PDB entry 2GE5 | X-ray diffraction, 2.40 A resolution | chains A and B of the 4 polymer chains in the assembly

Chain A (and B):
Protein: Type II restriction enzyme EcoRV
Organism: Escherichia coli
Notes: EC 3.1.21.4; chain B of this document is another copy of the same molecule, construct and numbering; everything in this record applies to it too
Reference sequence: P04390 (T2E5_ECOLI); residues 2-220 here correspond to UniProt positions 1-219 (UniProt number = residue number - 1)
Chain sequence (219 residues; row label = number of the first residue in the row):
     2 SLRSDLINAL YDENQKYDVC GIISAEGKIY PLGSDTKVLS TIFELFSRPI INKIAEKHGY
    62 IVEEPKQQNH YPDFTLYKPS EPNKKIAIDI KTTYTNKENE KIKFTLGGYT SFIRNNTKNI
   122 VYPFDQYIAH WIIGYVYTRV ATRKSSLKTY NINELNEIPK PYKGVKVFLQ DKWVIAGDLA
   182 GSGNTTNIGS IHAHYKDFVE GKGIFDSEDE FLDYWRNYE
Bound ions: Ca2+: Asp74, Asp90 (shared with 1 residue of chain C)
From the paper describing this entry:
  - Ca2+ coordination: Asp74, Asp90
  - catalytic residues: Asp74, Asp90

Interface between chain A and chain B:
Contacting residue pairs - 76 pairs, chain A then chain B:
  Asn15(A) - Lys29(B)
  Asn15(A) - Tyr31(B)  hydrogen bond (backbone-side chain)
  Gln16(A) - Lys29(B)
  Lys17(A) - Glu27(B)
  Asp19(A) - Ser25(B)
  Asp19(A) - Ala26(B)  hydrogen bond (backbone-backbone)
  Asp19(A) - Glu27(B)
  Val20(A) - Ile24(B)
  Cys21(A) - Ile24(B)  hydrogen bond (backbone-backbone)
  Cys21(A) - Ser25(B)
  Cys21(A) - Ala26(B)  hydrogen bond (side chain-backbone)
  Gly22(A) - Ile23(B)
  Gly22(A) - Ile24(B)  hydrogen bond (backbone-backbone)
  Ile23(A) - Val20(B)  hydrophobic
  Ile23(A) - Gly22(B)
  Ile23(A) - Ile23(B)  hydrophobic
  Ile23(A) - Ile43(B)
  Ile24(A) - Val20(B)
  Ile24(A) - Cys21(B)  hydrogen bond (backbone-backbone)
  Ile24(A) - Gly22(B)  hydrogen bond (backbone-backbone)
  Ser25(A) - Asp19(B)
  Ser25(A) - Val20(B)
  Ser25(A) - Cys21(B)
  Ser25(A) - Leu156(B)
  Ala26(A) - Asp19(B)  hydrogen bond (backbone-backbone)
  Ala26(A) - Cys21(B)  hydrogen bond (backbone-side chain)
  Ala26(A) - Leu156(B)
  Ala26(A) - Asn157(B)
  Glu27(A) - Lys17(B)
  Glu27(A) - Tyr18(B)
  Glu27(A) - Asp19(B)  hydrogen bond (side chain-backbone)
  Gly28(A) - Leu156(B)
  Lys29(A) - Glu14(B)
  Lys29(A) - Tyr18(B)  hydrogen bond
  Tyr31(A) - Glu14(B)  hydrogen bond
  Tyr31(A) - Tyr18(B)
  Tyr31(A) - Phe47(B)
  Tyr31(A) - Pro50(B)  hydrophobic
  Pro32(A) - Leu46(B)
  Leu33(A) - Leu46(B)  hydrophobic
  Gly34(A) - Leu46(B)
  Asp36(A) - Gln69(B)
  Thr37(A) - Gln69(B)
  Lys38(A) - Ser41(B)  hydrogen bond
  Lys38(A) - Thr42(B)
  Val39(A) - Thr42(B)
  Thr42(A) - Lys38(B)  hydrogen bond (side chain-backbone)
  Thr42(A) - Val39(B)
  Thr42(A) - Thr42(B)  hydrogen bond
  Ile43(A) - Ile23(B)
  Leu46(A) - Ile23(B)  hydrophobic
  Leu46(A) - Gly34(B)
  Leu46(A) - Val39(B)  hydrophobic
  Phe47(A) - Tyr31(B)
  Arg49(A) - Leu33(B)  hydrogen bond (side chain-backbone)
  Arg49(A) - Gly34(B)
  Pro50(A) - Tyr31(B)  hydrophobic
  Pro50(A) - Leu148(B)
  Pro50(A) - Thr150(B)
  Asn53(A) - Leu148(B)
  Lys67(A) - Arg140(B)
  Gln69(A) - Asp36(B)
  Gln69(A) - Thr37(B)  hydrogen bond
  Gln69(A) - Tyr138(B)
  Gln69(A) - Arg140(B)
  Arg140(A) - Lys67(B)
  Arg140(A) - Gln69(B)  hydrogen bond
  Ser147(A) - Arg49(B)  hydrogen bond (backbone-side chain)
  Leu148(A) - Arg49(B)
  Leu148(A) - Asn53(B)
  Leu148(A) - Glu65(B)
  Ile153(A) - Ile153(B)  hydrophobic
  Leu156(A) - Ile24(B)  hydrophobic
  Leu156(A) - Ser25(B)
  Asn157(A) - Ala26(B)
  Asn185(A) - Asn185(B)
Interface residues without a listed pair, chain A (46 interface residues in all): Tyr18, Ile30, Ser35, Ile51, Tyr138, Thr143, Thr150, Lys161
Interface residues without a listed pair, chain B (44 interface residues in all): Gly28, Ile30, Pro32, Tyr95, Lys149

In short:
46 residues of chain A and 44 residues of chain B are in contact; the contacts include 19 hydrogen bonds.
Polar pairs include Asn15(A)-Tyr31(B), Cys21(A)-Ala26(B) and Glu27(A)-Asp19(B). Asp74(A) and Asp90(A)
coordinate Ca2+. From the paper: catalytic residues Asp74(A) and Asp90(A); Ca2+ coordination by Asp74(A) and
Asp90(A).
Chain A and chain B are both Type II restriction enzyme EcoRV (Escherichia coli); the structure, EcoRV
Restriction Endonuclease C-terminal deletion mutant/GATATC/Ca2+, was determined by X-ray diffraction.
